Entry 8TQZ (electron microscopy, 2.90 A resolution); this record covers chains H and D of the 10 polymer chains in the assembly.

[Chain H]
Name: Translation initiation factor eIF-2B subunit alpha
Organism: Homo sapiens
UniProtKB: Q14232 (EI2BA_HUMAN); residues 2-305 here = UniProt positions 2-305
Chain sequence (322 residues; each row starts with the number of its first residue; numbers below 1 keep their minus sign (Met-16 is residue -16)):
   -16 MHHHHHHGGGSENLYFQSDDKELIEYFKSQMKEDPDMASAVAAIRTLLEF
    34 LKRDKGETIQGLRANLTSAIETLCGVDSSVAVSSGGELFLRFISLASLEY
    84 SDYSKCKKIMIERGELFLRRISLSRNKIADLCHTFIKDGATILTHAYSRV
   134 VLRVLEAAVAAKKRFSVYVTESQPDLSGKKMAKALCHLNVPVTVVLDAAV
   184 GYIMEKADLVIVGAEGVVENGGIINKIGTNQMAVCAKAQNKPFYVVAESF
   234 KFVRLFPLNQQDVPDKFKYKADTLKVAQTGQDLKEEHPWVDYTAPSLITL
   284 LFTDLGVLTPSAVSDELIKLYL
Not modelled in the structure: -16 to 3, 37-44, 77-93, 253-269
Differences from the reference sequence: initiating methionine (-16); expression tag (-15 to 1)
What the authors report for this chain:
  - mutagenesis - D298A: decreased catalytic activity
  - mutagenesis - D298A: increased signaling in response to Tg

[Chain D]
Name: Translation initiation factor eIF-2B subunit beta
Organism: Homo sapiens
UniProtKB: P49770 (EI2BB_HUMAN); residues 2-351 here = UniProt positions 2-351
Chain sequence (368 residues; each row starts with the number of its first residue; numbers below 1 keep their minus sign (Met-16 is residue -16)):
   -16 MHHHHHHGGGSENLYFQSPGSAAKGSELSERIESFVETLKRGGGPRSSEE
    34 MARETLGLLRQIITDHRWSNAGELMELIRREGRRMTAAQPSETTVGNMVR
    84 RVLKIIREEYGRLHGRSDESDQQESLHKLLTSGGLNEDFSFHYAQLQSNI
   134 IEAINELLVELEGTMENIAAQALEHIHSNEVIMTIGFSRTVEAFLKEAAR
   184 KRKFHVIVAECAPFCQGHEMAVNLSKAGIETTVMTDAAIFAVMSRVNKVI
   234 IGTKTILANGALRAVTGTHTLALAAKHHSTPLIVCAPMFKLSPQFPNEED
   284 SFHKFVAPEEVLPFTEGDILEKVSVHCPVFDYVPPELITLFISNIGGNAP
   334 SYIYRLMSELYHPDDHVL
Not modelled in the structure: -16 to 7, 99-124
Differences from the reference sequence: initiating methionine (-16); expression tag (-15 to 1)

[How chain H and chain D interact]
Pairs across the interface (13; chain H residue first):
  Thr117(H) - Asn280(D)
  Thr117(H) - Glu281(D)
  Phe118(H) - Phe278(D)  hydrophobic
  Phe118(H) - Pro279(D)
  Phe118(H) - Asn280(D)
  Phe118(H) - Glu281(D)
  Ile119(H) - Glu281(D)
  Lys120(H) - Glu281(D)
  Leu283(H) - Phe278(D)  hydrophobic
  Val290(H) - Phe278(D)  hydrophobic
  Ser294(H) - Tyr337(D)
  Ala295(H) - Tyr337(D)  hydrophobic
  Asp298(H) - Tyr337(D)  hydrogen bond
Also at the interface, not in a pair above, chain H (10 interface residues in all): Thr292
Also at the interface, not in a pair above, chain D (7 interface residues in all): Asn242, Ser334

[Overview]
10 residues of chain H and 7 residues of chain D are in contact; the contacts include 1 hydrogen bond. The
hydrogen-bonded pair is Asp298(H)-Tyr337(D). From the paper: D298A of chain H reduces catalytic activity;
D298A of chain H increases signaling in response to Tg.
Here chain H is Translation initiation factor eIF-2B subunit alpha and chain D is Translation initiation
factor eIF-2B subunit beta, both from Homo sapiens. Entry 8TQZ (Eukaryotic translation initiation factor 2B
with a mutation (L516A) in the delta subunit) was determined by electron microscopy, deposited together with
8TQO.
